PDB entry 4WMB | X-ray diffraction, 2.05 A resolution | chains A and D

== Chain A ==
Protein: Xyloside xylosyltransferase 1
Source organism: Mus musculus
Notes: EC 2.4.2.-
UniProtKB: Q3U4G3 (XXLT1_MOUSE); numbering as in UniProt (aligned over 87-392)
Chain sequence (306 residues; numbered 87 to 392; the number before each row is that of its first residue):
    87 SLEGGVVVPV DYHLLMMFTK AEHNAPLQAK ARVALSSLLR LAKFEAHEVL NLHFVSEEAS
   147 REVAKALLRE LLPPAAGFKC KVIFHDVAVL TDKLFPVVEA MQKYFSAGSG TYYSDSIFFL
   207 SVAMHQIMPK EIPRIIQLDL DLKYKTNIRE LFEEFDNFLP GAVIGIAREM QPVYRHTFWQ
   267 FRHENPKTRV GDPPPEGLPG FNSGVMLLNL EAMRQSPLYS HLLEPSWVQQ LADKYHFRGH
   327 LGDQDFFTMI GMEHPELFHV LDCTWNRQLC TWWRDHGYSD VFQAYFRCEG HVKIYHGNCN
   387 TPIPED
Disordered / not traced: 87-92, 392
Cystine bridges: C349-C374, C356-C385
Ion coordination: Mn2+: D225, D227, H382 (together with UDP)
Ligand contacts: UDP (uridine-5'-diphosphate): M103, F104, T105, K106, N110, L113, K116, D225, L226, D227, H382, N384, C385
From the paper describing this entry:
  - mutagenesis - H262A, W265A: decreased catalytic activity with Coagulation factor IX (chain D)
  - mutagenesis - Q330A, W359A: abolished catalytic activity
  - mutagenesis - E255A, Q257A, S289A, H326A, W358A, N384A: decreased catalytic activity
  - mutagenesis - D225N: unchanged catalytic activity
  - mutagenesis - D329A: increased catalytic activity
  - disease-associated variants - Q266K, D319N: unchanged catalytic activity
  - disease-associated variants - R324S, G325S: decreased catalytic activity

== Chain D ==
Protein: Coagulation factor IX
Source organism: Homo sapiens
Notes: EC 3.4.21.22
UniProtKB: P00740 (FA9_HUMAN); residues 46-84 here correspond to UniProt positions 92-130 (UniProt number = residue number + 46)
Chain sequence (50 residues; each row starts with the number of its first residue):
    43 MDIVDGDQCE SNPCLNGGSC KDDINSYECW CPFGFEGKNC ELLEHHHHHH
Disordered / not traced: 43-49, 85-92
Cystine bridges: C51-C62, C56-C71, C73-C82
Glycans and other covalent adducts: glycan linked to S53
Construct notes: initiating methionine (43); expression tag (44-45, 85-92)
From the paper describing this entry:
  - post-translational modification sites: S61 (citing earlier work)

== How chain A and chain D interact ==
Contacting residue pairs (18; chain A residue first):
  A193(A) - C51(D)  hydrophobic
  A193(A) - C62(D)  hydrophobic
  G194(A) - C62(D)
  H262(A) - N54(D)  hydrogen bond (side chain-backbone)
  H262(A) - P55(D)
  H262(A) - C56(D)  hydrogen bond (side chain-backbone)
  H262(A) - L57(D)
  W265(A) - L57(D)
  R324(A) - S61(D)
  G325(A) - S61(D)  hydrogen bond (backbone-side chain)
  H326(A) - C51(D)  hydrogen bond (side chain-backbone)
  H326(A) - S53(D)
  H326(A) - S61(D)
  W359(A) - S53(D)
  H362(A) - P74(D)
  G363(A) - P74(D)
  G363(A) - F77(D)
  Y364(A) - L57(D)
Interface residues without a listed pair, chain A (14 interface residues in all): S192, W358, D361
Interface residues without a listed pair, chain D (14 interface residues in all): Q50, E52, W72, F75

== Overview ==
The chain A/chain D interface involves 14 residues from each chain; the contacts include 4 hydrogen bonds.
Polar pairs include H262(A)-N54(D), H262(A)-C56(D) and G325(A)-S61(D). Ligands of chain A: UDP. The paper
reports that E255A, Q257A and S289A of chain A, among others, reduce catalytic activity; a modification site
at S61(D); 16 substitutions were tested in all.
Here chain A is Xyloside xylosyltransferase 1 (Mus musculus) and chain D is Coagulation factor IX (Homo
sapiens). Entry 4WMB (crystal structure of mouse Xyloside xylosyltransferase 1 complexed with manganese,
acceptor ligand and UDP) was determined by X-ray diffraction (same publication as 4WM0, 4WMA, 4WMI, 4WMK and
4WN2).
